PDB entry 8YRK | X-ray diffraction, 2.74 A resolution | chains B and E of the 6 polymer chains in the assembly

Chain B:
Protein: Tubulin beta chain
Organism: Sus scrofa
UniProt: A0A8D1UIR5 (A0A8D1UIR5_PIG); residue numbers follow UniProt; this construct covers 1-445
Sequence (445 residues; each row starts with the number of its first residue):
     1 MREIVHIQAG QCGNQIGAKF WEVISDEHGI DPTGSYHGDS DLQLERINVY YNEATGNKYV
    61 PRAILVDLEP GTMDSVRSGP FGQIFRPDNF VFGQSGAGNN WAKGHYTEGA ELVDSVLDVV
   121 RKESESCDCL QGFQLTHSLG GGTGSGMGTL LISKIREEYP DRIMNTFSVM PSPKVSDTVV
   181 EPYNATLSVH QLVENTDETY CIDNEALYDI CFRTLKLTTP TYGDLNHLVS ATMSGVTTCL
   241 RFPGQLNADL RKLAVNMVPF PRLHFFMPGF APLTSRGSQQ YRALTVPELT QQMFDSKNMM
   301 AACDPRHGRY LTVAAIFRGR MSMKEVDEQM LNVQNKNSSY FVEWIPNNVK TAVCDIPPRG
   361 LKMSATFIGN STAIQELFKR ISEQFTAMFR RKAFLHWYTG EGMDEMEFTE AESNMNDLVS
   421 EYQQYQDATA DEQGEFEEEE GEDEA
Unresolved in the structure: 1, 277-279, 429-445

Chain E:
Protein: Stathmin-4
Organism: Mus musculus
UniProt: P63042 (STMN4_MOUSE); residues 5-145 here correspond to UniProt positions 49-189 (UniProt number = residue number + 44)
Sequence (143 residues; each row starts with the number of its first residue):
     3 MADMEVIELN KCTSGQSFEV ILKPPSFDGV PEFNASLPRR RDPSLEEIQK KLEAAEERRK
    63 YQEAELLKHL AEKREHEREV IQKAIEENNN FIKMAKEKLA QKMESNKENR EAHLAAMLER
   123 LQEKDKHAEE VRKNKELKEE ASR
Unresolved in the structure: 3-5, 29-43, 144-145
Differences from the reference sequence: initiating methionine (3); expression tag (4)

Interface between chain B and chain E:
Contacting residue pairs (23):
  His105(B) - Lys75(E)  hydrogen bond
  Tyr106(B) - His78(E)  hydrogen bond
  Tyr106(B) - Glu79(E)
  Tyr106(B) - Val82(E)  hydrophobic
  Tyr106(B) - Ile83(E)
  Leu150(B) - Glu79(E)
  Ser153(B) - Lys75(E)
  Ser153(B) - Arg76(E)  hydrogen bond
  Lys154(B) - Arg76(E)
  Lys154(B) - Glu79(E)  salt bridge
  Arg156(B) - Leu68(E)
  Glu157(B) - Leu72(E)
  Glu157(B) - Arg76(E)  salt bridge
  Pro160(B) - Glu65(E)
  Gln191(B) - Lys75(E)
  Glu194(B) - His71(E)
  Glu401(B) - Val82(E)
  Glu401(B) - Ala86(E)
  Gly402(B) - Val82(E)
  Gly402(B) - Lys85(E)
  Gly402(B) - Ala86(E)
  Asp404(B) - Lys85(E)  salt bridge
  Glu407(B) - His78(E)  salt bridge
Other interface residues (no listed pair), chain B (17 interface residues in all): Thr107, Gly400, Met403
Other interface residues (no listed pair), chain E (14 interface residues in all): Leu69, Asn90

Summary:
17 residues of chain B and 14 residues of chain E are in contact; the contacts include 3 hydrogen bonds and 4
salt bridges. Polar pairs include Lys154(B)-Glu79(E), Glu157(B)-Arg76(E) and Asp404(B)-Lys85(E).
Here chain B is Tubulin beta chain (Sus scrofa) and chain E is Stathmin-4 (Mus musculus). Entry 8YRK
(Tubulin-Compound KY216: stathmin-like domain complex) was determined by X-ray diffraction.
